Entry 1HZ9 (X-ray diffraction, 1.80 A resolution); this record covers chains A and B.

Chain A (and B):
Name: Cold shock protein cspb
From: Bacillus caldolyticus
Notes: chain B of this document is another copy of the same molecule, construct and numbering; everything in this record applies to it too
UniProt: P41016 (CSPB_BACCL); residues 1-66 here = UniProt positions 1-66
Sequence (66 residues; each row starts with the number of its first residue):
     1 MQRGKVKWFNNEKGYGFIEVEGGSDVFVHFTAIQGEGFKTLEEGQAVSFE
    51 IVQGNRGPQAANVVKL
Construct notes: engineered mutation Ala46 (Glu in P41016)

How chain A and chain B interact:
Residue-residue contacts - 12 pairs, chain A then chain B:
  Thr31(A) - Gln34(B)  hydrogen bond (backbone-side chain)
  Thr31(A) - Asn62(B)
  Gln34(A) - Thr31(B)  hydrogen bond (side chain-backbone)
  Lys39(A) - Glu36(B)  salt bridge
  Glu50(A) - Gln59(B)
  Val52(A) - Val52(B)  hydrophobic
  Val52(A) - Gln53(B)
  Val52(A) - Gln59(B)
  Gln53(A) - Val52(B)
  Gln53(A) - Gln53(B)  hydrogen bond (backbone-backbone)
  Gln59(A) - Val52(B)
  Asn62(A) - Thr31(B)
Interface residues without a listed pair, chain A (10 interface residues in all): Gly37, Gly54
Interface residues without a listed pair, chain B (8 interface residues in all): Gly54

Overview:
Chain A and chain B form an interface of 10 and 8 residues respectively, with 3 hydrogen bonds and 1 salt
bridge. Polar contacts include Lys39(A)-Glu36(B), Thr31(A)-Gln34(B) and Gln53(A)-Gln53(B).
Chain A and chain B are both Cold shock protein cspb (Bacillus caldolyticus); the structure, Bacillus
caldolyticus cold-shock protein mutants to study determinants of protein stability, was determined by X-ray
diffraction (same publication as 1HZA, 1HZB, 1HZC and 1I5F).
